3EEM - chain A; structure by X-ray diffraction, 2.11 A resolution.

[Chain A]
Protein: Dihydrofolate reductase
From: Candida glabrata
UniProt: Q6FPH0 (Q6FPH0_CANGA); residue numbers follow UniProt; this construct covers 1-217
Chain sequence (227 residues; row label = number of the first residue in the row):
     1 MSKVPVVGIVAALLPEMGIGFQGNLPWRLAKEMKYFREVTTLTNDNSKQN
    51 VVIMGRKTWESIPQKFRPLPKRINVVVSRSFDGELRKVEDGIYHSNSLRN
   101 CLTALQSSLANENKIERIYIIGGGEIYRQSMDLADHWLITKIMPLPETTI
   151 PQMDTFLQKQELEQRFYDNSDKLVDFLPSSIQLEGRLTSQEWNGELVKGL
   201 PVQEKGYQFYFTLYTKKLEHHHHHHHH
Not modelled in the structure: 1-2
Construct notes: expression tag (218-227)
Ligand contacts:
  - 53V (5-[(3R)-3-(5-methoxy-2',6'-dimethylbiphenyl-3-yl)but-1-yn-1-yl]-6-methylpyrimidine-2,4-diamine): Ile9, Val10, Ala11, Gly23, Asn24, Leu25, Arg28, Glu32, Met33, Phe36, Thr58, Ser61, Ile62, Pro63, Phe66, Leu69, Ile121, Tyr127, Thr140
  - NADPH (NDP; NADPH dihydro-nicotinamide-adenine-dinucleotide phosphate): Val10, Ala11, Ile19, Gly20, Phe21, Gly23, Asn24, Leu25, Trp27, Gly55, Arg56, Lys57, Thr58, Val77, Ser78, Arg79, Ser80, Ser95, Asn96, Ser97, Leu98, Ile121, Gly122, Gly123, Gly124, Glu125, Ile126, Tyr127, Gln129, Thr155
Reported in the primary citation:
  - binding site for 53V: Ile9, Val10, Ala11, Leu25, Glu32, Met33, Phe36, Thr58, Ile62, Pro63, Phe66, Leu69, Ile121
  - specificity-determining residues: Met33, Phe66 (proposed by the authors, not directly observed)

[Summary]
Bound to chain A: NADPH and compound 53V. The paper reports a binding site for 53V at Ile9, Val10 and Ala11
among others; specificity determinants Met33 and Phe66.
Chain A is Dihydrofolate reductase (Candida glabrata); the structure, Candida glabrata Dihydrofolate Reductase
complexed with
2,4-diamino-5-[3-methyl-3-(3-methoxy-5-(2,6-dimethylphenyl)phenyl)prop-1-ynyl]-6-methylpyrimidine(UCP111D26M)
and NADPH, was determined by X-ray diffraction together with 3EEJ and 3EEK from the same study.
